6OLP - chains G and I of the 10 polymer chains in the assembly; structure by electron microscopy, 4.20 A resolution (low resolution: residue-level contacts below are approximate; hydrogen-bond / salt-bridge calls are withheld).

Chain G:
Molecule: Immunoglobulin G PGT151 Fab, Heavy chain
From: Homo sapiens
Notes: antibody fragment or engineered binder
Amino-acid sequence (240 residues; numbered 1 to 240; the number before each row is that of its first residue):
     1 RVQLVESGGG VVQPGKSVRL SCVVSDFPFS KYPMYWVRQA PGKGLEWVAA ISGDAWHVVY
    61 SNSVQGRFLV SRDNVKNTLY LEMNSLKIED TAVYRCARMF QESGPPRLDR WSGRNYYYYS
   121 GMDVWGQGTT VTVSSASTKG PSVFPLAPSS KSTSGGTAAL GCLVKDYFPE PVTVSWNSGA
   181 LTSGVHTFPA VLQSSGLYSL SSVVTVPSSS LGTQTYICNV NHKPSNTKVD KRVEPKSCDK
Disordered / not traced: 1, 136-240
Cystine bridges: Cys-22/Cys-96

Chain I:
Molecule: Immunoglobulin G PGT151 Fab, Light chain
From: Homo sapiens
Notes: antibody fragment or engineered binder
Amino-acid sequence (219 residues; row label = number of the first residue in the row; a row labelled like 27A-27E holds insertion residues (27A, then the next letters in order)):
     1 DIVMTQTPLS LSVTPGQPAS ISCKSSE
27A-27E SLRQS
    28 NGKTSLYWYR QKPGQSPQLL VFEVSNRFSG VSDRFVGSGS GTDFTLRISR VEAEDVGFYY
    88 CMQSKDFPLT FGGGTKVDLK RTVAAPSVFI FPPSDEQLKS GTASVVCLLN NFYPREAKVQ
   148 WKVDNALQSG NSQESVTEQD SKDSTYSLSS TLTLSKADYE KHKVYACEVT HQGLSSPVTK
   208 SFNRGEC
Disordered / not traced: 1, 106-214
Cystine bridges: Cys-23/Cys-88

Interface between chain G and chain I:
Contacting residue pairs (29):
  Gln-39(G) with Gln-38(I)
  Lys-43(G) with Tyr-87(I)
  Gly-44(G) with Tyr-87(I)
  Leu-45(G) with Tyr-87(I); Phe-98(I)
  Trp-47(G) with Phe-94(I); Pro-95(I); Leu-96(I); Phe-98(I)
  Val-59(G) with Phe-94(I)
  Arg-95(G) with Gln-42(I); Ser-43(I)
  Phe-100(G) with Leu-46(I); Phe-49(I); Phe-55(I)
  Tyr-118(G) with Gln-27D(I); Asn-28(I)
  Tyr-119(G) with Phe-94(I)
  Ser-120(G) with Tyr-34(I)
  Gly-121(G) with Tyr-34(I); Ser-91(I)
  Met-122(G) with Met-89(I)
  Trp-125(G) with Tyr-36(I); Ser-43(I); Pro-44(I)
  Gly-126(G) with Ser-43(I)
  Gln-127(G) with Gly-41(I); Gln-42(I); Ser-43(I)
Interface residues without a listed pair, chain G (20 interface residues in all): Val-37, Glu-46, Gln-101, Asp-123
Interface residues without a listed pair, chain I (22 interface residues in all): Ser-32, Gln-45, Gly-100

Overview:
20 residues of chain G and 22 residues of chain I are in contact.
Chain G is Immunoglobulin G PGT151 Fab, Heavy chain and chain I is Immunoglobulin G PGT151 Fab, Light chain,
both from Homo sapiens; the structure, Full length HIV-1 Env AMC011 in complex with PGT151 Fab, was determined
by electron microscopy together with 6NIJ from the same study.
